Entry 2C1J (X-ray diffraction, 2.60 A resolution); this record covers chains A and C of the 4 polymer chains in the assembly.

Chain A:
Protein: 14-3-3 protein zeta/delta
Source organism: Homo sapiens
UniProtKB: P63104 (1433Z_HUMAN); residue numbers follow UniProt; this construct covers 1-245
Amino-acid sequence (258 residues; row label = number of the first residue in the row; numbers below 1 keep their minus sign (Met-12 is residue -12)):
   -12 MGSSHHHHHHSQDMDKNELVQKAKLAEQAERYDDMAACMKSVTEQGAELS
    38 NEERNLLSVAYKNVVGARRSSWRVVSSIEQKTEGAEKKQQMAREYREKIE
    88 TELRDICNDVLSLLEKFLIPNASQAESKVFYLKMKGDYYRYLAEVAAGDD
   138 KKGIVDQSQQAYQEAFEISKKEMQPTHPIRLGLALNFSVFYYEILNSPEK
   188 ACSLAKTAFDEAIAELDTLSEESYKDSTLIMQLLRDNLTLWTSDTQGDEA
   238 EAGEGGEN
Unresolved in the structure: -12 to 0, 231-245

Chain C:
Protein: Histone H3 acetylphosphopeptide
Notes: fragment: 14-3-3, histone h3 acetylphosphopeptide (residues 7-14)
Amino-acid sequence (8 residues; each row starts with the number of its first residue):
     7 ARKSTGGK
Modified / non-standard residues: Lys9 (n(6)-acetyllysine; ALY); Ser10 (phosphoserine; SEP)

Chain A / chain C interface:
Pairs across the interface (21):
  Lys49(A) with Thr11(C); Gly12(C); Gly13(C), hydrogen bond (side chain-backbone)
  Arg56(A) with Ser10(C)
  Lys120(A) with Thr11(C)
  Asp124(A) with Thr11(C)
  Arg127(A) with Ser10(C)
  Tyr128(A) with Ser10(C); Gly12(C)
  Leu172(A) with Lys9(C); Ser10(C); Thr11(C)
  Asn173(A) with Ser10(C); Thr11(C), hydrogen bond (side chain-backbone)
  Val176(A) with Arg8(C); Lys9(C)
  Glu180(A) with Arg8(C), salt bridge
  Asp223(A) with Lys9(C)
  Asn224(A) with Arg8(C); Lys9(C), hydrogen bond (side chain-backbone)
  Leu227(A) with Arg8(C)
Other interface residues (no listed pair), chain A (16 interface residues in all): Gly169, Leu220, Trp228
Other interface residues (no listed pair), chain C (7 interface residues in all): Ala7

Overview:
Chain A and chain C form an interface of 16 and 7 residues respectively; the contacts include 3 hydrogen bonds
and 1 salt bridge. Polar contacts include Glu180(A)-Arg8(C), Lys49(A)-Gly13(C) and Asn173(A)-Thr11(C).
Here chain A is 14-3-3 protein zeta/delta (Homo sapiens) and chain C is Histone H3 acetylphosphopeptide. Entry
2C1J (Molecular basis for the recognition of phosphorylated and phosphoacetylated histone H3 by 14-3-3) was
determined by X-ray diffraction (same publication as 2C1N).
